PDB entry 2FE6 | X-ray diffraction, 1.50 A resolution | chain A

== Chain A ==
Name: Cytochrome P450-cam
Source organism: Pseudomonas putida
Notes: EC 1.14.15.1
UniProtKB: P00183 (CPXA_PSEPU); residues 0-414 here correspond to UniProt positions 1-415 (UniProt number = residue number + 1)
Sequence (421 residues; row label = number of the first residue in the row; numbering starts at 0):
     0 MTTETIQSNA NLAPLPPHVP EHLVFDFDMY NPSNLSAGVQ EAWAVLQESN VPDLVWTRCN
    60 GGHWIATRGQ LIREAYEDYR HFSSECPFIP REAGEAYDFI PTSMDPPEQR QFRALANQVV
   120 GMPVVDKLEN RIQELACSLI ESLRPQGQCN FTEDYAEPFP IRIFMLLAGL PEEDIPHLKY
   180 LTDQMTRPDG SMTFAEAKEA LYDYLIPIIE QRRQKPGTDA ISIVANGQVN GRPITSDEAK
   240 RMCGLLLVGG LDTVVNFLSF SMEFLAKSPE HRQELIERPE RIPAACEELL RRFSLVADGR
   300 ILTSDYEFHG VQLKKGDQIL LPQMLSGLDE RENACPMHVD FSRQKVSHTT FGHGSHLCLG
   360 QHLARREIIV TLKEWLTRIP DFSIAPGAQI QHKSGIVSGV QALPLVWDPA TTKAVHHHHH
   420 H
Disordered / not traced: 0-9, 415-420
Differences from the reference sequence: expression tag (415-420)
UniProt features mapped onto this chain:
  - binding site (heme): Cys357

== In short ==
From UniProt: heme-binding residue Cys357.
Chain A is Cytochrome P450-cam (Pseudomonas putida); the structure, P450CAM from Pseudomonas putida
reconstituted with manganic protoporphyrin IX, was determined by X-ray diffraction, deposited together with
2FER and 2FEU.
